6M6Y - chain A; structure by X-ray diffraction, 1.50 A resolution.

[Chain A]
Protein: Hydrolase, NUDIX family protein
From: Mycolicibacterium smegmatis MC2 155
UniProtKB: A0QUZ2 (A0QUZ2_MYCS2); residues 1-322 here = UniProt positions 1-322
Amino-acid sequence (342 residues; row label = number of the first residue in the row; numbers below 1 keep their minus sign (Met-19 is residue -19)):
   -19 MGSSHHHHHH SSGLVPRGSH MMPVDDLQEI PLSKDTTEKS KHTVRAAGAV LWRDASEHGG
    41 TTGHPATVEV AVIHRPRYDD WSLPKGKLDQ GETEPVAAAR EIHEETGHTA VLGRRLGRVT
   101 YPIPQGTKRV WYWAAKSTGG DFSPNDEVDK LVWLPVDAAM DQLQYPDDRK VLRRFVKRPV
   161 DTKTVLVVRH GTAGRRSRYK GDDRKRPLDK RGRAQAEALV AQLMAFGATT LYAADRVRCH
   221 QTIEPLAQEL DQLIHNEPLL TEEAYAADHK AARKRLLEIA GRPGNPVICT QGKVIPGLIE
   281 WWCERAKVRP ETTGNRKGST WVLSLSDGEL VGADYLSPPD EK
Not modelled in the structure: -19 to 21, 37-45
Sequence notes: expression tag (-19 to 0)
UniProt features mapped onto this chain:
  - motif: Gly66 to Gly87 (Nudix box)
  - binding site (substrate): Arg55 to Tyr58, Asp60, Lys65 to Lys67, Tyr101, Lys108, Glu127, Tyr145
  - binding site (Mg(2+)): Lys65, Glu81, Glu85, Glu127
Bound ions: Mg2+: Lys65, Glu85, Glu127 (together with 8-oxo-2'-deoxyguanosine-5'-triphosphate, phosphate ion)
Small-molecule neighbours:
  - 8-oxo-2'-deoxyguanosine-5'-triphosphate (8DG): Arg55, Arg57, Tyr58, Asp60, Ser62, Lys65, Gly66, Lys67, Glu85, Tyr101, Ile103, Lys108, Glu127, Tyr145, Asp147, Asp148
  - pyrophosphate (POP): Arg169, His170, Ala173, Arg176, Arg186, Arg218, Glu242, Gln271, Gly272, Lys297

[In short]
Bound to chain A: 8-oxo-2'-deoxyguanosine-5'-triphosphate and pyrophosphate. The Mg2+ site is built by Lys65,
Glu85 and Glu127. UniProt lists 12 substrate-binding residues and 4 Mg2+-binding residues.
Chain A is Hydrolase, NUDIX family protein (Mycolicibacterium smegmatis MC2 155); the structure, Crystal
structure of Mycobacterium smegmatis MutT1 in complex with 8-oxo-dGTP, was determined by X-ray diffraction,
deposited together with 6M65, 6M69 and 6M72.
